PDB entry 4GOG | X-ray diffraction, 1.10 A resolution | chain A

[Chain A]
Name: Beta-lactamase GES-1
Organism: Klebsiella pneumoniae
UniProt: Q9KJY7 (Q9KJY7_KLEPN); residue numbers follow UniProt; this construct covers 1-287
Amino-acid sequence (287 residues; each row starts with the number of its first residue):
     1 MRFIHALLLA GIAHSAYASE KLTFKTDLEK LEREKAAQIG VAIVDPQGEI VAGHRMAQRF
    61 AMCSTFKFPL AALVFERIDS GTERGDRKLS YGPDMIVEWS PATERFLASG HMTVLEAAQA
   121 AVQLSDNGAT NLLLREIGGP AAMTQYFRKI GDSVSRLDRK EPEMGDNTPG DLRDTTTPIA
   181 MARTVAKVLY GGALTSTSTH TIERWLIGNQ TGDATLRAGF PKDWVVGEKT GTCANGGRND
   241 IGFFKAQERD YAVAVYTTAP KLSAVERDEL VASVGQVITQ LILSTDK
Not modelled in the structure: 1-18, 287
Disulfide bonds: Cys-63/Cys-233
Covalently attached groups: IMIPENEM, open form (IM2) linked to Ser-64
Ion coordination: Na+ near Asp-94 (its only coordinating residue here)
Small-molecule neighbours: IMIPENEM, open form (IM2; (5R)-5-[(1S,2R)-1-formyl-2-hydroxypropyl]-3-[(2-{[(E)-iminomethyl]amino}ethyl)sulfanyl]-4,5-dihydro-1H-pyrrole-2-carbox ylic acid): Cys-63, Lys-67, Glu-98, Trp-99, Ser-125, Asn-127, Glu-161, Pro-162, Gly-165, Thr-211, Lys-229, Thr-230, Gly-231, Thr-232, Arg-238
Swiss-Prot annotation at these positions:
  - active site: Ser-64 (Nucleophile)
  - binding site (a beta-lactam): Lys-67, Ser-125, Glu-161, Thr-232
  - mutagenesis: Glu-98 (E98K: Increases catalytic efficiency about 25-fold, with respect to ceftazidime. Increases resistance to ceftazidime about 30-fold, and to aztreonam about 20-fold, in DH5alpha E.coli strain ...), Gly-165 (G165N: Increases catalytic efficiency about 4-fold, with respect to the carbapenem antibiotic, imipenem. Reduces catalytic efficiency with respect to penicillins and cephalosporins ...), Pro-169 (P169E: Increases catalytic efficiency up to 100-fold, with respect to imipenem and meropenem. Reduces resistance to cefotaxime about 8-fold in BL21(DE3) E.coli strain ...)

[Summary]
IMIPENEM, open form is covalently linked to Ser-64. From UniProt: active-site residue Ser-64, 4
beta-lactam-binding residues and 3 mutagenesis sites.
Chain A is Beta-lactamase GES-1 (Klebsiella pneumoniae); the structure, Crystal structure of the GES-1
imipenem acyl-enzyme complex, was determined by X-ray diffraction together with 4GNU and 4H8R from the same
study.
